Entry 7WX7 (X-ray diffraction, 1.78 A resolution); this record covers chain A.

Chain A:
Molecule: N-acetyltransferase
Source organism: Legionella pneumophila
Reference sequence: Q5C8M4 (Q5C8M4_LEGPN); residues 1-286 here = UniProt positions 1-286
Amino-acid sequence (305 residues; each row starts with the number of its first residue; numbers below 1 keep their minus sign (Met-18 is residue -18)):
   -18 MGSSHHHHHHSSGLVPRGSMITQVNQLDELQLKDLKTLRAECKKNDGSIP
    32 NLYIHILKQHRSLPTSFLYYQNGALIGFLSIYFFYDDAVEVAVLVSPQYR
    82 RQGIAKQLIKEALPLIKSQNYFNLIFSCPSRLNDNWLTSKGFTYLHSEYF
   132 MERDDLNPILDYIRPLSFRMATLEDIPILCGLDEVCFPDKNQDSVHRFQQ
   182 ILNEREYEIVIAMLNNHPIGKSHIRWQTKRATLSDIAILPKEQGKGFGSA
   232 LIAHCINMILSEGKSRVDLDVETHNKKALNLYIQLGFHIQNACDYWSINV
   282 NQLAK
Disordered / not traced: -18 to -5, 44, 170-173, 284-286
Sequence notes: initiating methionine (-18); expression tag (-17 to 0)
Ligand contacts:
  - acetyl coenzyme A (ACO): Asp27, Pro31, Val74, Leu75, Val76, Tyr80, Arg81, Arg82, Gln83, Gly84, Ile85, Ala86, Lys87, Ile90, Phe107, Ser108, Cys109, Pro110, Leu113, Asn114, Trp117, Lys121, Phe123
  - coenzyme A (COA): Tyr143, Cys167, Phe168, Ile217, Ala218, Ile219, Pro221, Glu223, Gln224, Gly225, Lys226, Gly227, Phe228, Gly229, Ser230, Val252, Glu253, Thr254, Lys258, Ala259, Asn261, Leu262, Tyr263, Gln265

In short:
Ligands of chain A: coenzyme A and acetyl coenzyme A.
Chain A is N-acetyltransferase (Legionella pneumophila); the structure, complex of a legionella
acetyltransferase VipF and COA/ACO, was determined by X-ray diffraction (same publication as 7WX5 and 7WX6).
